Entry 6WB1 (electron microscopy, 4.70 A resolution (low resolution: residue-level contacts below are approximate; hydrogen-bond / salt-bridge calls are withheld)); this record covers chains D and A of the 4 polymer chains in the assembly.

[Chain D]
Molecule: tRNA lysine 3
Sequence (79 nucleotides; each row starts with the number of its first residue):
     1 GCCCGGAUAG CUCAGUCGGU AGAGCAUCAG ACUUUUAAUC UGAGGGUCCA GGGUUCAAGU
    61 CCCUGUUCGG GCGCCACTG
Unresolved in the structure: 9-45

[Chain A]
Molecule: Reverse transcriptase/ribonuclease H
Source organism: Human immunodeficiency virus type 1 group M subtype B (isolate BH10)
Notes: EC 2.7.7.49, 2.7.7.7, 3.1.26.13
UniProt: P03366 (POL_HV1B1); residues 1-560 here correspond to UniProt positions 600-1159 (UniProt number = residue number + 599)
Chain sequence (562 residues; row label = number of the first residue in the row; numbers below 1 keep their minus sign (Met-1 is residue -1)):
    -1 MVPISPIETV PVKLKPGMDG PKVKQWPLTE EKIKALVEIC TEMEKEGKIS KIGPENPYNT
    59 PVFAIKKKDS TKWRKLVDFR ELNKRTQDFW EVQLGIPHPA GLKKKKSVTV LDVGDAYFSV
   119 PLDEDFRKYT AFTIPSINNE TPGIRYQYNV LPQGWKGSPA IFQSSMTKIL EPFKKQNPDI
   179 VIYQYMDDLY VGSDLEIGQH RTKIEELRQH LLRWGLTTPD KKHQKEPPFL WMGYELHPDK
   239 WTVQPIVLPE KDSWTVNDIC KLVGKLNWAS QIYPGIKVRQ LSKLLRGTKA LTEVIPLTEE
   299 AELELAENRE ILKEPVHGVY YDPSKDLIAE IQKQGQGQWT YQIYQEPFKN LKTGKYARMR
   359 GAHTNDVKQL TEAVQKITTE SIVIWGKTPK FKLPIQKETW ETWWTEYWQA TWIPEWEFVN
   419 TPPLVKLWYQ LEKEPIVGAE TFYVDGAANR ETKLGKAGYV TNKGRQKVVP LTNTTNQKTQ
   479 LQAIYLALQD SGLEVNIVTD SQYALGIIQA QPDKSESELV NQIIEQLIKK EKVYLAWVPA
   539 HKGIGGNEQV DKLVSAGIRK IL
Unresolved in the structure: -1 to 3, 133-142, 358, 461-462, 559-560
Differences from the reference sequence: expression tag (-1 to 0); engineered mutation Cys258 (Gln857 in P03366), Gln478 (Glu1077 in P03366); conflict Ser280 (Cys879 in P03366)
UniProt features mapped onto this chain:
  - region: Phe227 to His235 (RT 'primer grip')
  - motif: Trp398 to Trp414 (Tryptophan repeat motif)
  - binding site (Mg(2+)): Asp110, Asp185, Asp186, Asp443, Asp498, Asp549
  - site: Trp401 (Essential for RT p66/p51 heterodimerization), Trp414 (Essential for RT p66/p51 heterodimerization), Phe440, Tyr441 (Cleavage), Leu560 (Cleavage)
From the paper describing this entry:
  - mutagenesis - A355C: unchanged catalytic activity
  - mutagenesis - E478Q: abolished catalytic activity (citing earlier work)

[Interface between chain D and chain A]
Residue-residue contacts - 6 pairs, chain D then chain A:
  G1(D) with His539(A)
  G53(D) with Lys558(A)
  U54(D) with Arg557(A)
  U55(D) with His539(A)
  C56(D) with His539(A)
  DG79(D) with Gln151(A)
Interface residues without a listed pair, chain D (7 interface residues in all): DT78
Interface residues without a listed pair, chain A (7 interface residues in all): Ile63, Lys66, Tyr115

[Overview]
The chain D/chain A interface involves 7 residues from each chain. From UniProt: 6 Mg2+-binding residues on
chain A. From the paper: E478Q of chain A abolishes catalytic activity; A355C of chain A leaves catalytic
activity unchanged.
Here chain D is tRNA lysine 3 and chain A is Reverse transcriptase/ribonuclease H (Human immunodeficiency
virus type 1 group M subtype B (isolate BH10)). Entry 6WB1 (+3 extended HIV-1 reverse transcriptase initiation
complex core (intermediate state)) was determined by electron microscopy, deposited together with 6WAZ, 6WB0
and 6WB2.
